9ITM - chains Q and T of the 16 polymer chains in the assembly; structure by electron microscopy, 3.16 A resolution.

[Chain Q]
Protein: ATP synthase subunit c
Source organism: Chloroflexus aurantiacus J-10-fl
UniProt: A9WGS9 (ATPL_CHLAA); numbering as in UniProt (aligned over 1-76)
Sequence (76 residues; each row starts with the number of its first residue):
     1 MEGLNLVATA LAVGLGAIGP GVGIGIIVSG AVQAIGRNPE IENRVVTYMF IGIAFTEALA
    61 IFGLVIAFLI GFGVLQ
Disordered / not traced: 73-76
Swiss-Prot annotation at these positions:
  - site: Glu57 (Reversibly protonated during proton transport)

[Chain T]
Protein: ATP synthase subunit a
Source organism: Chloroflexus aurantiacus J-10-fl
UniProt: A9WGT0 (A9WGT0_CHLAA); residue numbers follow UniProt; this construct covers 1-312
Sequence (312 residues; each row starts with the number of its first residue):
     1 MSTRTRNILI IVGALIISIA SRFFLYTGPP HVEVAAEVIF DGIPGFPITN SFVVAIIIDI
    61 FVIALAVAAT RNLQMVPRGL QNVMEFILES LYNLFRNINA KYVATAFPLV ATIFLFVLFG
   121 NWFGLLPGVG SIGVCHEKKE EHAVVDERLA LAAPAAPLSS VAAAEGEEIH DTCAAQGKKL
   181 VPLFRAPAAD LNFTFAIAVI SFVFIEYWGF RALGPGYLKK FFNTNGIMSF VGIIEFISEL
   241 VKPFALAFRL FGNIFAGEVL LVVMAFLVPL LLPLPFYGFE VFVGFIQALI FALLTYAFLN
   301 IAVTGHDEEH AH
Disordered / not traced: 1-18, 137-156, 305-312
Disulfide bonds: Cys135-Cys173

[Chain Q / chain T interface]
Pairs across the interface (23; chain Q residue first):
  Arg44(Q) with Asn97(T), hydrogen bond (side chain-backbone)
  Phe50(Q) with Ile286(T), hydrophobic; Ile290(T)
  Ile51(Q) with Ile290(T), hydrophobic; Leu293(T), hydrophobic
  Ala54(Q) with Arg249(T); Ile290(T), hydrophobic
  Phe55(Q) with Arg249(T); Leu294(T), hydrophobic; Phe298(T), hydrophobic
  Glu57(Q) with Asn253(T), hydrogen bond; Gln287(T)
  Ala58(Q) with Arg249(T)
  Ile61(Q) with Gly252(T); Asn253(T)
  Phe62(Q) with Phe248(T); Arg249(T)
  Leu64(Q) with Ala256(T), hydrophobic
  Val65(Q) with Phe251(T), hydrophobic; Phe255(T), hydrophobic
  Phe68(Q) with Val259(T), hydrophobic
  Phe72(Q) with Val32(T); Val34(T), hydrophobic
Also at the interface, not in a pair above, chain T (20 interface residues in all): Ala245, Phe282, Val283

[Overview]
13 residues of chain Q and 20 residues of chain T are in contact, with 2 hydrogen bonds. Polar pairs include
Arg44(Q)-Asn97(T) and Glu57(Q)-Asn253(T).
Chain Q is ATP synthase subunit c and chain T is ATP synthase subunit a, both from Chloroflexus aurantiacus
J-10-fl; the structure, Chloroflexus aurantiacus ATP synthase, state 1, focused refinement of FO, was
determined by electron microscopy, deposited together with 9ITJ, 9ITK, 9ITL, 9ITN, 9ITO, 9ITP and 11 further
entries.
